PDB entry 2HWA | X-ray diffraction, 1.65 A resolution | chain A

[Chain A]
Molecule: Heparin-binding growth factor 1
Organism: Homo sapiens
Reference sequence: P05230 (FGF1_HUMAN); residues 2-140 here correspond to UniProt positions 17-155 (UniProt number = residue number + 15)
Sequence (146 residues; each row starts with the number of its first residue; note: 1 number in that range is skipped by the numbering (no residue carries it; nothing is unmodelled there); a row labelled like 1D-1G holds insertion residues (1D, then the next letters in order); numbers below 1 keep their minus sign (His-2 is residue -2)):
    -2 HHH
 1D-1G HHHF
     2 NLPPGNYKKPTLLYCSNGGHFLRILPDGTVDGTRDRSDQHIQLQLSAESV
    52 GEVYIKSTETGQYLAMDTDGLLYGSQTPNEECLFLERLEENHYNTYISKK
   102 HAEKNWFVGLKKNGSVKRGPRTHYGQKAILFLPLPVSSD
Not modelled in the structure: -2 to 0, 138-140
Construct notes: expression tag (1D, 1D, 1D, 1D-1F); engineered mutation Thr12 (Lys27 in P05230), Val117 (Cys132 in P05230)
Curated features (UniProtKB/Swiss-Prot):
  - region: Lys112 to Lys128 (Heparin-binding)
  - binding site (heparin): Asn18
From the paper describing this entry:
  - mutagenesis - K12T, P134T, P134V: increased stability
  - mutagenesis - L46V/P134V (+1.2 kJ/mol): decreased stability
  - mutagenesis - E87V/P134V: unchanged stability
  - mutagenesis - P134V: unchanged signaling

[Summary]
UniProt lists heparin-binding residue Asn18. The paper reports that K12T, P134T and P134V increase stability;
L46V/P134V reduce stability.
Chain A is Heparin-binding growth factor 1 (Homo sapiens); the structure, Crystal structure of
Lys12Thr/Cys117Val mutant of human acidic fibroblast growth factor at 1.65 angstrom resolution, was determined
by X-ray diffraction together with 2NTD, 2HZ9, 2HW9 and 2HWM from the same study.
